Entry 1HWO (X-ray diffraction, 2.90 A resolution); this record covers chains A and B.

Chain A:
Name: Ebulin
From: Sambucus ebulus
Notes: EC 3.2.2.22
UniProtKB: Q9AVR2 (Q9AVR2_9DIPS); residues 1-254 here correspond to UniProt positions 26-279 (UniProt number = residue number + 25)
Amino-acid sequence (254 residues; numbered 1 to 254; the number before each row is that of its first residue):
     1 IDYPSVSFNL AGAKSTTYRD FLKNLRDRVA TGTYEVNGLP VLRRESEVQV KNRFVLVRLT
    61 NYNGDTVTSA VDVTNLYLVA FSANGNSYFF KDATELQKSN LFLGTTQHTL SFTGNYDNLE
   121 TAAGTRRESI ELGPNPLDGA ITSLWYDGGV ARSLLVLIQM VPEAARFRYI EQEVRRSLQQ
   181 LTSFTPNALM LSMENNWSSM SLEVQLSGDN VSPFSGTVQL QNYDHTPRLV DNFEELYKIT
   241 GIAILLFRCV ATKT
Unresolved in the structure: 253-254

Chain B:
Name: Ebulin
From: Sambucus ebulus
Notes: EC 3.2.2.22
UniProtKB: Q9AVR2 (Q9AVR2_9DIPS); residues 1-266 here correspond to UniProt positions 299-564 (UniProt number = residue number + 298)
Amino-acid sequence (266 residues; row label = number of the first residue in the row):
     1 DGETCAIPAP FTRRIVGRDG LCVDVRNGYD TDGTPIQLWP CGTQRNQQWT FYNDKTIRSM
    61 GKCMTANGLN SGSYIMITDC STAAEDATKW EVLIDGSIIN PSSGLVMTAP SGASRTTLLL
   121 ENNIHAASQG WTVSNDVQPI ATLIVGYNEM CLQANGENNN VWMEDCDVTS VQQQWALFDD
   181 RTIRVNNSRG LCVTSNGYVS KDLIVIRKCQ GLATQRWFFN SDGSVVNLKS TRVMDVKESD
   241 VSLQEVIIFP ATGNPNQQWR TQVPQI
Unresolved in the structure: 1, 265-266
Cystine bridges: C22-C41, C63-C80, C151-C166, C192-C209
Covalently attached groups: N-acetylglucosamine (NAG) linked to N186

Interface between chain A and chain B:
Disulfides between the chains: C249(A)-C5(B)
Contacting residue pairs (70; chain A residue first):
  S15(A) with E149(B), hydrogen bond
  R19(A) with P255(B)
  N37(A) with I94(B); S221(B), hydrogen bond (backbone-side chain)
  G38(A) with S221(B)
  L39(A) with S221(B)
  R44(A) with G2(B)
  R168(A) with S221(B), hydrogen bond (side chain-backbone); D222(B), hydrogen bond (side chain-backbone); R260(B)
  Y169(A) with R260(B); Q262(B); V263(B)
  Q172(A) with V145(B); E149(B); Q262(B)
  E173(A) with Q262(B)
  R175(A) with E149(B), salt bridge
  Q179(A) with E149(B)
  L189(A) with V263(B), hydrophobic
  Q205(A) with C5(B)
  L206(A) with C5(B), hydrophobic; A6(B)
  N210(A) with V92(B); L93(B); I94(B), hydrogen bond (backbone-backbone); D95(B)
  V211(A) with V92(B); I94(B)
  S212(A) with V92(B), hydrogen bond (backbone-backbone); I94(B); V133(B)
  P213(A) with V133(B), hydrophobic
  F214(A) with R13(B), hydrogen bond (backbone-side chain)
  S215(A) with P8(B); R13(B)
  G216(A) with R13(B), hydrogen bond (backbone-side chain)
  Y223(A) with V263(B)
  R228(A) with D136(B), salt bridge; I140(B)
  D231(A) with R13(B); S134(B); N135(B), hydrogen bond (side chain-backbone); D136(B)
  N232(A) with T132(B); V133(B); S134(B)
  E234(A) with I94(B); R181(B), salt bridge
  E235(A) with D136(B)
  Y237(A) with F219(B); N220(B), hydrogen bond (side chain-backbone); S221(B), hydrogen bond (side chain-backbone); G223(B), hydrogen bond (side chain-backbone); R260(B), hydrogen bond (backbone-side chain)
  K238(A) with I140(B); L177(B); F219(B); R260(B), hydrogen bond (backbone-side chain); T261(B), hydrogen bond (backbone-side chain)
  I239(A) with I140(B), hydrophobic; R260(B)
  G241(A) with R260(B)
  C249(A) with E3(B); C5(B), disulfide
  V250(A) with E3(B), hydrogen bond (backbone-backbone); T4(B); C5(B), hydrogen bond (backbone-backbone)
  T252(A) with T4(B); C5(B)
Other interface residues (no listed pair), chain A (39 interface residues in all): T217, F233, F247, R248
Other interface residues (no listed pair), chain B (39 interface residues in all): F11, G96, Q138, T142, N148, S224, Q258, P264

Summary:
Chain A and chain B each contribute 39 residues to their interface, with 1 disulfide bond, 17 hydrogen bonds
and 3 salt bridges. Among the polar pairs are R175(A)-E149(B), R228(A)-D136(B) and E234(A)-R181(B).
N-acetylglucosamine is covalently linked to N186(B).
Chain A is Ebulin and chain B is Ebulin, both from Sambucus ebulus; the structure, Ebulin complexed with
lactose, trigonal crystal form, was determined by X-ray diffraction (same publication as 1HWM, 1HWN and 1HWP).
